PDB entry 3V6O | X-ray diffraction, 1.95 A resolution | chains A and E of the 3 polymer chains in the assembly

Chain A:
Molecule: Leptin receptor
From: Homo sapiens
Notes: fragment: Leptin binding domain of human obesity receptor
UniProtKB: P48357 (LEPR_HUMAN); residues 428-633 here = UniProt positions 428-633
Sequence (206 residues; each row starts with the number of its first residue):
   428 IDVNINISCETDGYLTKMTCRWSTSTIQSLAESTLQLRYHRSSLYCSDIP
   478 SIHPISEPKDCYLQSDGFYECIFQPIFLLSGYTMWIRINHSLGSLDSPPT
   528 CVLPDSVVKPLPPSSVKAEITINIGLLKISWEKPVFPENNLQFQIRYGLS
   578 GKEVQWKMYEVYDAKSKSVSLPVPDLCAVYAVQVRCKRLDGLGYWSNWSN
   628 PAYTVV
Disordered / not traced: 428-430, 452-459, 517-519, 559-566, 591-593
UniProt features mapped onto this chain:
  - region: H467 to E484 (Leptin-binding)
  - motif: W622 to S626 (WSXWS motif)
  - glycosylation (N-linked (GlcNAc...) asparagine): N516, N624
  - natural variant: C604 (C604G: In LEPRD; uncertain significance)
Cystine bridges: C436-C447, C473-C528, C488-C498
Covalent attachments: cysteine (CYS) linked to C604
What the authors report for this chain:
  - binding site for cysteine: C604
  - post-translational modification sites: C604
  - mutagenesis - C604A/C613A (6-fold): increased expression
  - mutagenesis - C604A/C613A: unchanged binding to leptin
  - conformationally variable residues (loop rearrangement): F563
  - contacts within the chain: R573-W583 (cation-pi contact)

Chain E:
Molecule: Monoclonal antibody 9F8 fab fragment Light chain
From: Mus musculus
Notes: fragment: Fab fragment of monoclonal antibody L chain; antibody fragment or engineered binder
Sequence (215 residues; each row starts with the number of its first residue):
     2 AEIVMTQSPKFMSTSIGDRVNITCKATQNVRTAVTWYQQKPGQSPQALIF
    52 LASNRHTGVPARFTGSGSGTDFTLTINNVKSEDLADYFCLQHWNYPLTFG
   102 SGTKLEIKRADAAPTVSIFPPSSEQLTSGGASVVCFLNNFYPKDINVKWK
   152 IDGSERQNGVLNSWTDQDSKDSTYSMSSTLTLTKDEYERHNSYTCEATHK
   202 TSTSPIVKSFNRNEC
Disordered / not traced: 2-3
Cystine bridges: C25-C90, C136-C196
What the authors report for this chain:
  - post-translational modification sites: N22

Interface between chain A and chain E:
Pairs across the interface (11):
  S470(A) with F51(E)
  L471(A) with F51(E), hydrophobic; L52(E), hydrophobic; N55(E)
  H480(A) with W94(E)
  P481(A) with W94(E); N95(E)
  I482(A) with H93(E); W94(E); Y96(E); L98(E), hydrophobic
Other interface residues (no listed pair), chain A (7 interface residues in all): S469, I479

Overview:
7 residues of chain A face 8 of chain E across their interface. From the paper: a binding site for cysteine at
C604(A); C604A/C613A of chain A increase expression.
Here chain A is Leptin receptor (Homo sapiens) and chain E is Monoclonal antibody 9F8 fab fragment Light chain
(Mus musculus). Entry 3V6O (Leptin Receptor-antibody complex) was determined by X-ray diffraction (same
publication as 3VG0).
